6WI0 - chains B and C of the 4 polymer chains in the assembly; structure by electron microscopy, 4.27 A resolution (low resolution: residue-level contacts below are approximate; hydrogen-bond / salt-bridge calls are withheld).

[Chain B]
Protein: Glutamate receptor ionotropic, NMDA 2B
From: Rattus norvegicus
UniProtKB: Q00960 (NMDE2_RAT); numbering as in UniProt (aligned over 27-852)
Chain sequence (883 residues; numbered -30 to 852; the number before each row is that of its first residue; numbers below 1 keep their minus sign (Met-30 is residue -30)):
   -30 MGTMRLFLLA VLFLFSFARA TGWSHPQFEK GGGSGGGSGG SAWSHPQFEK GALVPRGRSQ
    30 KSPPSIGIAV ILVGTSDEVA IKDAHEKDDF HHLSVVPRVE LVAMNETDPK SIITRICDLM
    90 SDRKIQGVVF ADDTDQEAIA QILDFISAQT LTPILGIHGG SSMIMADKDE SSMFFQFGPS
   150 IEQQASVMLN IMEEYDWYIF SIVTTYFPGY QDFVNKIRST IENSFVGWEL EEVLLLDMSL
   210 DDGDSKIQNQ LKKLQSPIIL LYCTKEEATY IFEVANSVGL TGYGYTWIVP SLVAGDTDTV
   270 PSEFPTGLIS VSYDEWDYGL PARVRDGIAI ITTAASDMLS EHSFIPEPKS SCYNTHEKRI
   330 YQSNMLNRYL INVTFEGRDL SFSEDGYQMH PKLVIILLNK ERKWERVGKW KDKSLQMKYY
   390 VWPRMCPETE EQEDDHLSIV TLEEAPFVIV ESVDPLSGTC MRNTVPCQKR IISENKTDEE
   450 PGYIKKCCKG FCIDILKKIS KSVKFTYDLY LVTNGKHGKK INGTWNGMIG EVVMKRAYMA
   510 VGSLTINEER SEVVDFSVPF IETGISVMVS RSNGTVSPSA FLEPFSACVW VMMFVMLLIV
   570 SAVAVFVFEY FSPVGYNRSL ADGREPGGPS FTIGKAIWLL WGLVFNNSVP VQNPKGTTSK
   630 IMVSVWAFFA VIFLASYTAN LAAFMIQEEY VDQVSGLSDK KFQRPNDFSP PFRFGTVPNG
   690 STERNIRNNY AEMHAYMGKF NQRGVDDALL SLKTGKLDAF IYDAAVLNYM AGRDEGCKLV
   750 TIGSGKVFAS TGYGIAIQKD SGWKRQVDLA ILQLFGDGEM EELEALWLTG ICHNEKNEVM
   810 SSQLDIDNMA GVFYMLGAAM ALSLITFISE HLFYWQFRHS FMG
Disordered / not traced: -30 to 36, 207-212, 393-402, 443-451, 580-599, 846-852
Disulfides: Cys86-Cys321, Cys429-Cys456, Cys436-Cys457, Cys746-Cys801
Covalent attachments: N-acetylglucosamine (NAG) linked to Asn542, Asn688
Differences from the reference sequence: expression tag (-30 to 26); conflict Asp348 (Asn in Q00960), Cys557 (Asp in Q00960), Ser588 (Cys in Q00960), Ser838 (Cys in Q00960), Ser849 (Cys in Q00960)
UniProt features mapped onto this chain:
  - region: Lys604 to Pro623 (Pore-forming)
  - binding site (Zn(2+)): His127, Glu284
  - binding site (L-glutamate): Thr514, Arg519, Ser690, Thr691, Asp732
  - site: Asn615 (Functional determinant of NMDA receptors)
  - glycosylation (N-linked (GlcNAc...) asparagine): Asn74, Asn341, Asn444, Asn491, Asn542, Asn688
  - mutagenesis: His60 (H60A: Normal zinc binding), His127 (H127A: Reduced zinc binding), Asp283 (D283A: Slightly reduced zinc binding), Glu284 (E284A: Reduced zinc binding), His311 (H311A: Normal zinc binding), His359 (H359A: Normal zinc binding)

[Chain C]
Protein: Glutamate receptor ionotropic, NMDA 1
From: Rattus norvegicus
UniProtKB: P35439 (NMDZ1_RAT), isoform P35439-2; residues 1-959 here = UniProt positions 1-959
Chain sequence (959 residues; row label = number of the first residue in the row):
     1 MSTMHLLTFA LLFSCSFARA ASDPKIVNIG AVLSTRKHEQ MFREAVNQAN KRHGSWKIQL
    61 QATSVTHKPN AIQMALSVCE DLISSQVYAI LVSHPPTPND HFTPTPVSYT AGFYRIPVLG
   121 LTTRMSIYSD KSIHLSFLRT VPPYSHQSSV WFEMMRVYNW NHIILLVSDD HEGRAAQKRL
   181 ETLLEERESK SKKRNYENLD QLSYDNKRGP KAEKVLQFDP GTKNVTALLM EARELEARVI
   241 ILSASEDDAA TVYRAAAMLD MTGSGYVWLV GEREISGNAL RYAPDGIIGL QLINGKNESA
   301 HISDAVGVVA QAVHELLEKE NITDPPRGCV GNTNIWKTGP LFKRVLMSSK YADGVTGRVE
   361 FNEDGDRKFA QYSIMNLQNR KLVQVGIYNG THVIPNDRKI IWPGGETEKP RGYQMSTRLK
   421 IVTIHQEPFV YVKPTMSDGT CKEEFTVNGD PVKKVICTGP NDTSPGSPRH TVPQCCYGFC
   481 IDLLIKLART MQFTYEVHLV ADGKFGTQER VQNSNKKEWN GMMGELLSGQ ADMIVAPLTI
   541 NNERAQYIEF SKPFKYQGLT ILVKKEIPRS TLDSFMQPFQ STLWLLVGLS VHVVAVMLYL
   601 LDRFSPFGRF KVNSQSESTD ALTLSSAMWF SWGVLLNSGI GEGAPRSFSA RILGMVWAGF
   661 AMIIVASYTA NLAAFLVLDR PEERITGIND PRLRNPSDKF IYATVKQSSV DIYFRRQVEL
   721 STMYRHMEKH NYESAAEAIQ AVRDNKLHAF IWDSAVLEFE ASQKCDLVTT GELFFRSGFG
   781 IGMRKDSPWK QQVSLSILKS HENGFMEDLD KTWVRYQECD SRSNAPATLT CENMAGVFML
   841 VAGGIVAGIF LIFIEIAYKR HKDARRKQMQ LAFAAVNVWR KNLQDRKSGR AEPDPKKKAT
   901 FRAITSTLAS SFKRRRSSKD TSTGGGRGAL QNQKDTVLPR RAIEREEGQL QLCSRHRES
Disordered / not traced: 1-24, 98-100, 187-208, 465-468, 606-622, 863-959
Disulfides: Cys79-Cys329, Cys441-Cys475, Cys457-Cys476, Cys765-Cys819
Differences from the reference sequence: conflict Ser22 (Cys in P35439), Gln61 (Asn in P35439), Asp260 (Asn in P35439), Gln371 (Asn in P35439), Gln492 (Asn in P35439), Gln512 (Asn in P35439), Gln615 (Glu in P35439), Ser616 (Glu in P35439), Ser618 (Glu in P35439), Thr619 (Glu in P35439), Gln792 (Asn in P35439), Cys831 (Phe in P35439)
Small-molecule neighbours: QGM ((2R,4S)-5,7-dichloro-4-[(phenylcarbamoyl)amino]-1,2,3,4-tetrahydroquinoline-2-carboxylic acid): Ile424, Gln426, Phe505, Pro537, Leu538, Thr539, Val705, Lys706, Gln707, Ser708, Ser709, Glu733, Ala735, Trp752, Asp753, Val756

[How chain B and chain C interact]
Pairs across the interface (53; chain B residue first):
  Ile515(B) - Lys552(C)
  Ile515(B) - Leu798(C)
  Asn516(B) - Leu798(C)
  Glu517(B) - Leu798(C)
  Ser520(B) - Leu795(C)
  Phe525(B) - Lys552(C)
  Ser526(B) - Lys552(C)
  Pro528(B) - Pro553(C)
  Glu531(B) - Tyr556(C)
  Glu552(B) - Thr828(C)
  Pro553(B) - Thr828(C)
  Pro553(B) - Leu829(C)
  Phe554(B) - Thr828(C)
  Phe554(B) - Leu829(C)
  Ser555(B) - Thr828(C)
  Ser555(B) - Leu829(C)
  Ser555(B) - Thr830(C)
  Ser555(B) - Cys831(C)
  Cys557(B) - Cys831(C)  disulfide
  Met561(B) - Phe838(C)
  Met565(B) - Phe838(C)
  Met565(B) - Val841(C)
  Tyr579(B) - Ile856(C)
  Asn615(B) - Asn637(C)
  Lys629(B) - Trp629(C)
  Ile630(B) - Trp629(C)
  Val632(B) - Ile640(C)
  Ser633(B) - Leu636(C)
  Trp635(B) - Val841(C)
  Ala636(B) - Leu636(C)
  Phe637(B) - Leu636(C)
  Val640(B) - Val665(C)
  Ile641(B) - Phe575(C)
  Ile641(B) - Tyr668(C)
  Ala644(B) - Thr669(C)
  Ser645(B) - Leu672(C)
  Ser645(B) - Met834(C)
  Ala648(B) - Leu672(C)
  Ala648(B) - Ala673(C)
  Asn649(B) - Leu676(C)
  Asn649(B) - Ala827(C)
  Asn649(B) - Leu829(C)
  Phe653(B) - Pro826(C)
  Asn698(B) - Asn803(C)
  Ser759(B) - His801(C)
  Thr760(B) - Tyr556(C)
  Gly761(B) - Tyr556(C)
  Arg774(B) - Ala545(C)
  Leu778(B) - Asn542(C)
  Leu778(B) - Ala545(C)
  Leu781(B) - Ile540(C)
  Leu781(B) - Asn542(C)
  Gln782(B) - Asn542(C)
Other interface residues (no listed pair), chain B (53 interface residues in all): Val558, Met562, Ile568, Val569, Asn616, Pro623, Thr627, Val634, Phe638, Ala652, Glu658, Asn694, Ala758, Gly787
Other interface residues (no listed pair), chain C (42 interface residues in all): Asn541, Gln546, Glu549, Ser638, Tyr713, Glu802, Ser823, Val837, Leu840, Ile845, Ile852
Disulfides between the chains: Cys557(B)-Cys831(C)

[Overview]
53 residues of chain B face 42 of chain C across their interface, with 1 disulfide bond. Ligands of chain C:
compound QGM. N-acetylglucosamine is covalently linked to Asn542(B) and Asn688(B).
Chain B is Glutamate receptor ionotropic, NMDA 2B and chain C is Glutamate receptor ionotropic, NMDA 1, both
from Rattus norvegicus; the structure, GluN1b-GluN2B NMDA receptor in complex with GluN1 antagonist L689,560,
class 2, was determined by electron microscopy, deposited together with 6USU, 6USV, 6WHR, 6WHS, 6WHT, 6WHU and
5 further entries.
